PDB entry 6MZQ | X-ray diffraction, 2.00 A resolution | chain A

[Chain A]
Name: Fibroblast growth factor receptor 1
Source organism: Homo sapiens
Notes: EC 2.7.10.1
Reference sequence: P11362 (FGFR1_HUMAN), isoform P11362-4; residues 459-765 here correspond to UniProt positions 368-674 (UniProt number = residue number - 91)
Amino-acid sequence (311 residues; numbered 455 to 765; the number before each row is that of its first residue):
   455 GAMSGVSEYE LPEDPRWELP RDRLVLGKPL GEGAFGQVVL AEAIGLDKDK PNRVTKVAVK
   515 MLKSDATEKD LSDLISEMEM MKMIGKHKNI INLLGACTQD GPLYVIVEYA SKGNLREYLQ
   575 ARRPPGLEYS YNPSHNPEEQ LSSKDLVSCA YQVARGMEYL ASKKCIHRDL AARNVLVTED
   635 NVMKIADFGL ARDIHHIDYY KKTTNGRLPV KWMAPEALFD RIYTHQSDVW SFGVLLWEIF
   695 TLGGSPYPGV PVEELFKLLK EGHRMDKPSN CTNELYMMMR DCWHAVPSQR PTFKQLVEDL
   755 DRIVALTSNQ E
Not modelled in the structure: 455-463, 487-489, 589-591, 645-662, 763
Sequence notes: expression tag (455-458); conflict A488 (Cys397 in P11362), S584 (Cys493 in P11362)
Small-molecule neighbours: TZ0 (1-[(3S)-3-{4-amino-3-[(3,5-dimethoxyphenyl)ethynyl]-1H-pyrazolo[3,4-d]pyrimidin-1-yl}pyrrolidin-1-yl]prop-2-en-1-one): L484, G485, V492, A512, K514, E531, M535, I545, V559, V561, E562, Y563, A564, G567, N568, E571, R627, L630, A640, D641, F642
Swiss-Prot annotation at these positions:
  - binding site (ATP): N659, R718

[In short]
Chain A binds compound TZ0. Curated annotation (UniProt) lists ATP-binding residues N659 and R718.
Chain A is Fibroblast growth factor receptor 1 (Homo sapiens); the structure, TAS-120 in reversible binding
mode with FGFR1, was determined by X-ray diffraction together with 6MZW from the same study.
